Entry 3OA8 (X-ray diffraction, 1.77 A resolution); this record covers chains C and D of the 6 polymer chains in the assembly.

Chain C:
Protein: SoxA
Organism: Starkeya novella
UniProt: Q7BQR6 (Q7BQR6_THINO); numbering as in UniProt (aligned over 1-275)
Amino-acid sequence (275 residues; row label = number of the first residue in the row):
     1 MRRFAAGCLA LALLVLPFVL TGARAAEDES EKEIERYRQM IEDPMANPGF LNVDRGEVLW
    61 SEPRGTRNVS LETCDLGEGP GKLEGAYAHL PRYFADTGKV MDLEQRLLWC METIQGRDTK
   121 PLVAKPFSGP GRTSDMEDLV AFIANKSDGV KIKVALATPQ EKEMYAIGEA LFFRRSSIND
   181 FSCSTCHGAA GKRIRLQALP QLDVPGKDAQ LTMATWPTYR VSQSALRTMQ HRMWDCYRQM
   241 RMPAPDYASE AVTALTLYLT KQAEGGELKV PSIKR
Disordered / not traced: 1-45, 275
Disulfide bonds: C74-C110
Covalently attached groups: heme c (HEC) linked to C183
Modified residues: C236 (s-mercaptocysteine; CSS)
Metal / ion sites: heme c Fe: H187, C236
Ligand contacts: heme c (HEC): F181, S182, C186, H187, I194, Q197, A198, L199, P200, L202, T212, M213, W216, M229, R232, M233, C236, Y237, Q239, M240, L255, L259, K274

Chain D:
Protein: SoxX
Organism: Starkeya novella
UniProt: Q7BQR5 (Q7BQR5_THINO); numbering as in UniProt (aligned over 1-208)
Amino-acid sequence (208 residues; numbered 1 to 208; the number before each row is that of its first residue):
     1 MRFETLLKRA AQVGALVLLP LAAHAQEASA VDPARVDAVV KTSFTKLPEG WESRLQQDET
    61 QRICSVTRNN PSPEQAAAIM KAEEVRIKFP AGPVLGSWKD GAKVAQNGRG GQFSDPPGTV
   121 SGGNCYACHQ LDPKEVSYGT LGPSLVGYGR ERNFSAEDAK IAFAKVYDAQ ASLACSSMPR
   181 FGVNGVLTEQ QIKDVVAYLF DPESPVNK
Disordered / not traced: 1-28
Disulfide bonds: C64-C175
Covalently attached groups: heme c (HEC) linked to C125
Metal / ion sites: heme c Fe: H129, M178
Ligand contacts: heme c (HEC): G123, N124, C128, H129, L141, G142, P143, L145, Y148, R152, K165, V166, L173, S176, S177, M178, P179, F181, L187, V195, L199

Chain C / chain D interface:
Pairs across the interface - 93 pairs, chain C then chain D:
  E163(C) - R35(D)  salt bridge
  A166(C) - P33(D)  hydrophobic
  I167(C) - R35(D)
  E169(C) - R68(D)  salt bridge
  A170(C) - D32(D)
  A170(C) - V36(D)  hydrophobic
  L171(C) - V36(D)  hydrophobic
  L171(C) - V40(D)  hydrophobic
  F173(C) - S65(D)
  F173(C) - R68(D)
  R174(C) - V40(D)
  R174(C) - L55(D)  hydrogen bond (side chain-backbone)
  R174(C) - Q57(D)
  R174(C) - S65(D)
  R175(C) - Q57(D)  hydrogen bond (backbone-side chain)
  R175(C) - Q61(D)
  R175(C) - C64(D)
  R175(C) - S65(D)  hydrogen bond (backbone-side chain)
  R175(C) - N69(D)  hydrogen bond
  R175(C) - Q170(D)
  R175(C) - C175(D)  hydrogen bond (side chain-backbone)
  R175(C) - S176(D)  hydrogen bond (side chain-backbone)
  R175(C) - S177(D)
  S176(C) - R54(D)  hydrogen bond (side chain-backbone)
  S176(C) - L55(D)
  S176(C) - Q61(D)
  S177(C) - R54(D)  hydrogen bond (backbone-backbone)
  S177(C) - Q61(D)  hydrogen bond (backbone-side chain)
  I178(C) - R54(D)
  I178(C) - N184(D)  hydrogen bond (backbone-side chain)
  I178(C) - V186(D)
  N179(C) - P179(D)
  N179(C) - V186(D)
  D180(C) - Q61(D)  hydrogen bond
  D180(C) - P179(D)
  D180(C) - R180(D)  salt bridge
  D180(C) - N184(D)  hydrogen bond
  F181(C) - P179(D)  hydrophobic
  T185(C) - L141(D)
  K192(C) - T140(D)
  K192(C) - L141(D)
  R193(C) - A127(D)
  R193(C) - Y138(D)  hydrogen bond (side chain-backbone)
  R193(C) - G139(D)
  R193(C) - T140(D)  hydrogen bond (backbone-backbone)
  R193(C) - L141(D)
  I194(C) - A127(D)
  I194(C) - L141(D)  hydrophobic
  R195(C) - Q106(D)  hydrogen bond
  R195(C) - Y126(D)
  R195(C) - A127(D)  hydrogen bond (backbone-backbone)
  R195(C) - S137(D)  hydrogen bond (side chain-backbone)
  R195(C) - Y138(D)
  R195(C) - G139(D)
  L196(C) - V136(D)
  L196(C) - S137(D)
  L199(C) - L141(D)  hydrophobic
  W234(C) - F113(D)  hydrophobic
  Y237(C) - F44(D)
  R238(C) - Q112(D)
  R238(C) - F113(D)
  R238(C) - S114(D)  hydrogen bond
  Q239(C) - Q112(D)
  R241(C) - R54(D)  hydrogen bond (backbone-side chain)
  R241(C) - G108(D)  hydrogen bond (side chain-backbone)
  R241(C) - R109(D)
  R241(C) - G110(D)  hydrogen bond (side chain-backbone)
  R241(C) - G111(D)
  R241(C) - Q112(D)
  M242(C) - W51(D)
  M242(C) - R54(D)
  M242(C) - L55(D)  hydrophobic
  M242(C) - F113(D)
  P243(C) - F44(D)
  P243(C) - L47(D)  hydrophobic
  P243(C) - W51(D)
  P243(C) - L55(D)  hydrophobic
  P243(C) - F113(D)
  A244(C) - F44(D)
  A244(C) - F113(D)
  P245(C) - S43(D)
  P245(C) - F44(D)  hydrophobic
  D246(C) - T42(D)
  D246(C) - S43(D)  hydrogen bond (backbone-backbone)
  D246(C) - F44(D)
  D246(C) - T45(D)  hydrogen bond (side chain-backbone)
  D246(C) - K46(D)
  S249(C) - S43(D)
  E250(C) - R35(D)  salt bridge
  E250(C) - V39(D)
  E250(C) - S43(D)
  A251(C) - V39(D)
  A251(C) - S43(D)  hydrogen bond (backbone-side chain)
Interface residues without a listed pair, chain C (38 interface residues in all): M164, C186, G191
Interface residues without a listed pair, chain D (49 interface residues in all): P48, Q56, E135, M178

Summary:
The interface between chain C and chain D involves 38 residues on one side and 49 on the other, with 24
hydrogen bonds and 4 salt bridges. Polar pairs include E163(C)-R35(D), E169(C)-R68(D) and D180(C)-R180(D).
Heme c is covalently linked to C183(C).
Here chain C is SoxA and chain D is SoxX, both from Starkeya novella. Entry 3OA8 (Diheme SoxAX) was determined
by X-ray diffraction.
